6DQW - chains A and B; structure by X-ray diffraction, 2.60 A resolution.

[Chain A (and B)]
Molecule: Ribonucleoside-diphosphate reductase, alpha chain
Organism: Flavobacterium johnsoniae (strain ATCC 17061 / DSM 2064 / UW101)
Notes: EC 1.17.4.1; chain B of this document is another copy of the same molecule, construct and numbering; everything in this record applies to it too
UniProt: A5FCJ4 (A5FCJ4_FLAJ1); residue numbers follow UniProt; this construct covers 1-565
Sequence (585 residues; row label = number of the first residue in the row; numbers below 1 keep their minus sign (Met-19 is residue -19)):
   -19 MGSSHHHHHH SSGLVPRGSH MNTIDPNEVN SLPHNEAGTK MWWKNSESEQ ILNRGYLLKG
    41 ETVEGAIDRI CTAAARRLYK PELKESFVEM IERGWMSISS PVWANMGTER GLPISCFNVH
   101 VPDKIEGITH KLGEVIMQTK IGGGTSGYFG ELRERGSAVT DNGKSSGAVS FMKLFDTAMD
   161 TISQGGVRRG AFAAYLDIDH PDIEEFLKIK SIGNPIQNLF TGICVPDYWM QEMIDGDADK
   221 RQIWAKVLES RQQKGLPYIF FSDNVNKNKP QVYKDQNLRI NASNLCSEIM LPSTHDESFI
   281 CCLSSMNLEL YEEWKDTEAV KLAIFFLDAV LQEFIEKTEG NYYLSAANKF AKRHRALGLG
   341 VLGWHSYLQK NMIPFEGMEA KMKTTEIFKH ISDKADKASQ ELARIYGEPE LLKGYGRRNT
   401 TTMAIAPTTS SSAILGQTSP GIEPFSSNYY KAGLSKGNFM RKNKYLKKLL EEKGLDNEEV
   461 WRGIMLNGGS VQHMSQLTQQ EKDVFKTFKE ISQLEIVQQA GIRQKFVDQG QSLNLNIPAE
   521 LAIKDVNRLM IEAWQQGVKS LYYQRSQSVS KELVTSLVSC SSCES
Disordered / not traced: -19 to 18, 136-145, 164-169, 431-439, 548-565 (chain B: -19 to 18, 139-145, 163-168, 431-441, 547-565)
Differences from the reference sequence: initiating methionine (-19); expression tag (-18 to 0)
What the authors report for this chain:
  - catalytic residues: Cys96, Cys266, Glu268, Cys281, Tyr542, Tyr543
  - conformationally variable residues (order/disorder transition): Gly136 to Ser145, Gln164 to Arg169

[Chain A / chain B interface]
Pairs across the interface - 31 pairs, chain A then chain B:
  Ile105(A) with Ile116(B), hydrophobic; Lys120(B); Ile162(B), hydrophobic
  Glu106(A) with Met117(B)
  Thr109(A) with Gly113(B); Ile116(B); Tyr323(B)
  His110(A) with Tyr323(B)
  Leu112(A) with Leu112(B), hydrophobic
  Gly113(A) with Thr109(B)
  Ile116(A) with Ile105(B), hydrophobic; Thr109(B)
  Met117(A) with Glu106(B); Thr109(B)
  Ser146(A) with Thr161(B), hydrogen bond (side chain-backbone)
  Ser150(A) with Thr161(B)
  Phe151(A) with Thr161(B)
  Lys153(A) with Thr157(B); Asp160(B), salt bridge
  Leu154(A) with Thr157(B); Ala158(B)
  Thr157(A) with Lys153(B); Leu154(B); Thr157(B), hydrogen bond
  Ala158(A) with Leu154(B), hydrophobic
  Thr161(A) with Ser146(B), hydrogen bond (backbone-side chain); Ser150(B); Phe151(B)
  Ile162(A) with Phe151(B), hydrophobic
  Tyr322(A) with Tyr322(B), hydrogen bond
  Tyr323(A) with Thr109(B)
Other interface residues (no listed pair), chain A (20 interface residues in all): Lys120
Other interface residues (no listed pair), chain B (21 interface residues in all): His110

[In short]
20 residues of chain A and 21 residues of chain B are in contact; the contacts include 4 hydrogen bonds and 1
salt bridge. Polar contacts include Lys153(A)-Asp160(B), Ser146(A)-Thr161(B) and Thr157(A)-Thr157(B). From the
paper: catalytic residues Cys96(A), Cys266(A) and Glu268(A) among others; conformational variability at
Gly136(A) and Gln164(A).
Chain A and chain B are both Ribonucleoside-diphosphate reductase, alpha chain (Flavobacterium johnsoniae
(strain ATCC 17061 / DSM 2064 / UW101)); the structure, Flavobacterium johnsoniae class Id ribonucleotide
reductase alpha subuint, was determined by X-ray diffraction, deposited together with 6DQX.
